8ZMT - chains C and D of the 20 polymer chains in the assembly; structure by electron microscopy, 2.52 A resolution.

Chain C:
Molecule: Cytochrome b
Source organism: Saccharomyces cerevisiae
Reference sequence: A0A0G3F5W7 (A0A0G3F5W7_YEASX); residue numbers follow UniProt; this construct covers 1-385
Chain sequence (385 residues; each row starts with the number of its first residue):
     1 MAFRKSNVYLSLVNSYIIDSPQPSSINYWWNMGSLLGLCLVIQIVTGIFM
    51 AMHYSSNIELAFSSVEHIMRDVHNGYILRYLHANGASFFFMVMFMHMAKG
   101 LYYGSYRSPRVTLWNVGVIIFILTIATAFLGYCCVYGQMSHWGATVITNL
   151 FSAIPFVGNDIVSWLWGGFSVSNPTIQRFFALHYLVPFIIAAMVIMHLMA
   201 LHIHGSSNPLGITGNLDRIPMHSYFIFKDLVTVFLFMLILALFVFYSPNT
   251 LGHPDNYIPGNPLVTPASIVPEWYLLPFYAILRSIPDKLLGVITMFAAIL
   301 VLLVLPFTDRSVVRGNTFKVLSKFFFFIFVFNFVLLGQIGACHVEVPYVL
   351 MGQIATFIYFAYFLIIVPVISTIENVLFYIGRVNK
Ion coordination: heme Fe site 1: His82, His183; heme Fe site 2: His96, His197
Small-molecule neighbours:
  - phosphatidic acid (6PH; (1R)-2-(phosphonooxy)-1-[(tridecanoyloxy)methyl]ethyl pentadecanoate), molecule 1: Ile17, Ser34, His222, Ser223, Ile226, Asp229, Leu230, Val233, Phe234, Met237
  - phosphatidic acid (6PH), molecule 2: Ile42, Leu81, Met237, Leu240, Ala241
  - 3-sn-phosphatidylethanolamine (8PE; (2R)-3-{[(S)-(2-aminoethoxy)(hydroxy)phosphoryl]oxy}-2-(tetradecanoyloxy)propyl octadecanoate): Trp29, Phe94, Met95, Met97, Ala98, Lys99, Tyr102, Tyr103, Phe121, Phe278, Leu302, Thr317, Lys323, Phe326, Phe327, Phe329, Val330, Phe331, Phe333, Val334, Tyr359
  - 3-sn-phosphatidylethanolamine (9PE; (1R)-2-{[(S)-(2-aminoethoxy)(hydroxy)phosphoryl]oxy}-1-[(heptanoyloxy)methyl]ethyl octadecanoate), molecule 1: Phe3, Ser6, Asn7, Tyr9, Leu10, Leu12, Val13, Ile195
  - 3-sn-phosphatidylethanolamine (9PE), molecule 2: Thr112, Asn115, Val116, Ile119, Ala192, Ile195, Met196, Met199
  - Metyltetraprole (A1D6P; 1-[2-[[1-(4-chlorophenyl)pyrazol-3-yl]oxymethyl]-3-methyl-phenyl]-4-methyl-1,2,3,4-tetrazol-5-one): Ile125, Ala126, Ala128, Phe129, Tyr132, Met139, Gly143, Val146, Ile147, Ile269, Val270, Pro271, Glu272, Tyr274, Leu275, Tyr279, Met295, Phe296
  - cardiolipin (CN3; (2R,5S,11R,14R)-5,8,11-trihydroxy-2-(nonanoyloxy)-5,11-dioxido-16-oxo-14-[(propanoyloxy)methyl]-4,6,10,12,15-pentaoxa-5,11-diphosphanonadec-1-yl undecanoate): Asn27, Tyr28, Trp29, Met32, Leu35, Phe88, Met91, Val92, Met95, Val231, Thr232, Leu235, Phe236, Ile239
  - cardiolipin (CN5; (5S,11R)-5,8,11-trihydroxy-5,11-dioxido-17-oxo-4,6,10,12,16-pentaoxa-5,11-diphosphaoctadec-1-yl pentadecanoate): Leu12, Tyr16, Ile195, Leu198, Met199
  - heme (HEM), molecule 1: Trp30, Gly33, Ser34, Leu36, Gly37, Phe89, Met93, His96, Met97, Lys99, Ser105, Leu113, Trp114, Gly117, Val118, Ile120, Phe121, Val194, His197, Leu198, Leu201, Gly205, Ser206, Ser207
  - heme (HEM), molecule 2: Leu40, Gln43, Ile44, Gly47, Ile48, Met50, Ala51, Tyr54, Val65, Arg79, His82, Ala83, Ala86, Phe89, Thr127, Ala128, Gly131, Tyr132, Val135, Phe180, His183, Tyr184, Pro187, Tyr274
  - UQ6 (5-(3,7,11,15,19,23-hexamethyl-tetracosa-2,6,10,14,18,22-hexaenyl)-2,3-dimethoxy-6-methyl-benzene-1,4-diol), molecule 1: Tyr16, Ile17, Ser20, Gly33, Ser34, Gly37, Leu40, Val41, Ile44, Val45, Ile48, Phe49, Ala191, Val194, Leu198, Leu201, Met221, Asp229
  - UQ6, molecule 2: Trp164, Leu182, Leu185

Chain D:
Molecule: Cytochrome c1, heme protein, mitochondrial
Source organism: Saccharomyces cerevisiae
Notes: EC 7.1.1.8
Reference sequence: A0A5B9RH60 (A0A5B9RH60_YEASX); numbering as in UniProt (aligned over 62-309)
Chain sequence (248 residues; each row starts with the number of its first residue):
    62 MTAAEHGLHAPAYAWSHNGPFETFDHASIRRGYQVYREVCAACHSLDRVA
   112 WRTLVGVSHTNEEVRNMAEEFEYDDEPDEQGNPKKRPGKLSDYIPGPYPN
   162 EQAARAANQGALPPDLSLIVKARHGGCDYIFSLLTGYPDEPPAGVALPPG
   212 SNYNPYFPGGSIAMARVLFDDMVEYEDGTPATTSQMAKDVTTFLNWCAEP
   262 EHDERKRLGLKTVIILSSLYLLSIWVKKFKWAGIKTRKFVFNPPKPRK
Ion coordination: heme Fe near His105 (its only coordinating residue here)
Small-molecule neighbours:
  - phosphatidic acid (6PH; (1R)-2-(phosphonooxy)-1-[(tridecanoyloxy)methyl]ethyl pentadecanoate): Leu269, Lys272, Thr273, Ile276, Leu277, Leu280
  - cardiolipin (CN3; (2R,5S,11R,14R)-5,8,11-trihydroxy-2-(nonanoyloxy)-5,11-dioxido-16-oxo-14-[(propanoyloxy)methyl]-4,6,10,12,15-pentaoxa-5,11-diphosphanonadec-1-yl undecanoate): Tyr281, Ile285, Lys289
  - heme (HEM): Val100, Cys101, Cys104, His105, Asn169, Ala172, Leu173, Pro174, Pro175, Leu177, Ile180, Arg184, Tyr190, Ile191, Leu194, Leu195, Phe218, Ile223, Ala224, Met225, Val228, Leu229

Chain C / chain D interface:
Residue-residue contacts (45):
  Tyr28(C) - Lys288(D)
  Phe62(C) - Arg109(D)
  Glu66(C) - Leu179(D)
  Arg70(C) - Arg109(D)
  Arg70(C) - Ser178(D)
  Arg70(C) - Leu179(D)
  Arg70(C) - Cys258(D)  hydrogen bond (side chain-backbone)
  Asp71(C) - Arg113(D)  salt bridge
  Tyr76(C) - Glu262(D)
  Tyr76(C) - Glu265(D)
  Tyr76(C) - Arg266(D)
  Tyr76(C) - Leu269(D)
  Tyr80(C) - Lys182(D)
  Asp217(C) - Arg298(D)  salt bridge
  Ile219(C) - Trp292(D)  hydrophobic
  Ser223(C) - Lys291(D)
  Tyr224(C) - Lys291(D)
  Tyr224(C) - Trp292(D)  hydrogen bond (backbone-side chain)
  Tyr224(C) - Ile295(D)
  Phe225(C) - Trp292(D)  hydrophobic
  Phe227(C) - Val287(D)  hydrophobic
  Phe227(C) - Lys288(D)
  Phe227(C) - Lys291(D)
  Lys228(C) - Lys288(D)
  Val231(C) - Tyr281(D)
  Val231(C) - Ser284(D)
  Phe234(C) - Leu280(D)
  Phe234(C) - Ser284(D)
  Leu235(C) - Tyr281(D)  hydrophobic
  Met237(C) - Leu277(D)
  Leu242(C) - Val274(D)  hydrophobic
  Phe245(C) - Arg266(D)  hydrogen bond (backbone-side chain)
  Phe245(C) - Gly270(D)
  Tyr246(C) - Pro81(D)
  Tyr246(C) - Gly270(D)
  Tyr246(C) - Leu271(D)
  Pro248(C) - Arg266(D)
  Asn249(C) - Lys182(D)
  Pro254(C) - Lys182(D)
  Pro254(C) - Ala183(D)
  Tyr257(C) - Lys182(D)
  Tyr257(C) - Ala183(D)  hydrophobic
  Ile258(C) - Arg184(D)
  His343(C) - Met62(D)
  Glu345(C) - Met62(D)  hydrogen bond (side chain-backbone)
Interface residues without a listed pair, chain C (37 interface residues in all): Ser24, Met69, Ile77, Leu230, Leu238, Ala241, Val244, Asp255, Pro259
Interface residues without a listed pair, chain D (36 interface residues in all): Val110, His185, Ala259, Glu260, Pro261, Lys267, Thr273, Ser278, Ile285

Overview:
Chain C and chain D form an interface of 37 and 36 residues respectively, with 4 hydrogen bonds and 2 salt
bridges. Polar pairs include Asp71(C)-Arg113(D), Asp217(C)-Arg298(D) and Arg70(C)-Cys258(D). One cardiolipin
molecule and one phosphatidic acid molecule are bound between chain C and chain D.
Here chain C is Cytochrome b and chain D is Cytochrome c1, heme protein, mitochondrial, both from
Saccharomyces cerevisiae. Entry 8ZMT (Cryo-EM structure of Saccharomyces cerevisiae bc1 complex in
Metyltetraprole-bound state) was determined by electron microscopy, deposited together with 8YHQ and 8YIN.
